PDB entry 7K58 | electron microscopy, 4.00 A resolution | chains B and E of the 17 polymer chains in the assembly

# Chain B
Protein: Outer arm dynein beta heavy chain
From: Tetrahymena thermophila
UniProt: I7M9J2 (I7M9J2_TETTS); numbering as in UniProt (aligned over 1-4588)
Sequence (4588 residues; numbered 1 to 4588; the number before each row is that of its first residue):
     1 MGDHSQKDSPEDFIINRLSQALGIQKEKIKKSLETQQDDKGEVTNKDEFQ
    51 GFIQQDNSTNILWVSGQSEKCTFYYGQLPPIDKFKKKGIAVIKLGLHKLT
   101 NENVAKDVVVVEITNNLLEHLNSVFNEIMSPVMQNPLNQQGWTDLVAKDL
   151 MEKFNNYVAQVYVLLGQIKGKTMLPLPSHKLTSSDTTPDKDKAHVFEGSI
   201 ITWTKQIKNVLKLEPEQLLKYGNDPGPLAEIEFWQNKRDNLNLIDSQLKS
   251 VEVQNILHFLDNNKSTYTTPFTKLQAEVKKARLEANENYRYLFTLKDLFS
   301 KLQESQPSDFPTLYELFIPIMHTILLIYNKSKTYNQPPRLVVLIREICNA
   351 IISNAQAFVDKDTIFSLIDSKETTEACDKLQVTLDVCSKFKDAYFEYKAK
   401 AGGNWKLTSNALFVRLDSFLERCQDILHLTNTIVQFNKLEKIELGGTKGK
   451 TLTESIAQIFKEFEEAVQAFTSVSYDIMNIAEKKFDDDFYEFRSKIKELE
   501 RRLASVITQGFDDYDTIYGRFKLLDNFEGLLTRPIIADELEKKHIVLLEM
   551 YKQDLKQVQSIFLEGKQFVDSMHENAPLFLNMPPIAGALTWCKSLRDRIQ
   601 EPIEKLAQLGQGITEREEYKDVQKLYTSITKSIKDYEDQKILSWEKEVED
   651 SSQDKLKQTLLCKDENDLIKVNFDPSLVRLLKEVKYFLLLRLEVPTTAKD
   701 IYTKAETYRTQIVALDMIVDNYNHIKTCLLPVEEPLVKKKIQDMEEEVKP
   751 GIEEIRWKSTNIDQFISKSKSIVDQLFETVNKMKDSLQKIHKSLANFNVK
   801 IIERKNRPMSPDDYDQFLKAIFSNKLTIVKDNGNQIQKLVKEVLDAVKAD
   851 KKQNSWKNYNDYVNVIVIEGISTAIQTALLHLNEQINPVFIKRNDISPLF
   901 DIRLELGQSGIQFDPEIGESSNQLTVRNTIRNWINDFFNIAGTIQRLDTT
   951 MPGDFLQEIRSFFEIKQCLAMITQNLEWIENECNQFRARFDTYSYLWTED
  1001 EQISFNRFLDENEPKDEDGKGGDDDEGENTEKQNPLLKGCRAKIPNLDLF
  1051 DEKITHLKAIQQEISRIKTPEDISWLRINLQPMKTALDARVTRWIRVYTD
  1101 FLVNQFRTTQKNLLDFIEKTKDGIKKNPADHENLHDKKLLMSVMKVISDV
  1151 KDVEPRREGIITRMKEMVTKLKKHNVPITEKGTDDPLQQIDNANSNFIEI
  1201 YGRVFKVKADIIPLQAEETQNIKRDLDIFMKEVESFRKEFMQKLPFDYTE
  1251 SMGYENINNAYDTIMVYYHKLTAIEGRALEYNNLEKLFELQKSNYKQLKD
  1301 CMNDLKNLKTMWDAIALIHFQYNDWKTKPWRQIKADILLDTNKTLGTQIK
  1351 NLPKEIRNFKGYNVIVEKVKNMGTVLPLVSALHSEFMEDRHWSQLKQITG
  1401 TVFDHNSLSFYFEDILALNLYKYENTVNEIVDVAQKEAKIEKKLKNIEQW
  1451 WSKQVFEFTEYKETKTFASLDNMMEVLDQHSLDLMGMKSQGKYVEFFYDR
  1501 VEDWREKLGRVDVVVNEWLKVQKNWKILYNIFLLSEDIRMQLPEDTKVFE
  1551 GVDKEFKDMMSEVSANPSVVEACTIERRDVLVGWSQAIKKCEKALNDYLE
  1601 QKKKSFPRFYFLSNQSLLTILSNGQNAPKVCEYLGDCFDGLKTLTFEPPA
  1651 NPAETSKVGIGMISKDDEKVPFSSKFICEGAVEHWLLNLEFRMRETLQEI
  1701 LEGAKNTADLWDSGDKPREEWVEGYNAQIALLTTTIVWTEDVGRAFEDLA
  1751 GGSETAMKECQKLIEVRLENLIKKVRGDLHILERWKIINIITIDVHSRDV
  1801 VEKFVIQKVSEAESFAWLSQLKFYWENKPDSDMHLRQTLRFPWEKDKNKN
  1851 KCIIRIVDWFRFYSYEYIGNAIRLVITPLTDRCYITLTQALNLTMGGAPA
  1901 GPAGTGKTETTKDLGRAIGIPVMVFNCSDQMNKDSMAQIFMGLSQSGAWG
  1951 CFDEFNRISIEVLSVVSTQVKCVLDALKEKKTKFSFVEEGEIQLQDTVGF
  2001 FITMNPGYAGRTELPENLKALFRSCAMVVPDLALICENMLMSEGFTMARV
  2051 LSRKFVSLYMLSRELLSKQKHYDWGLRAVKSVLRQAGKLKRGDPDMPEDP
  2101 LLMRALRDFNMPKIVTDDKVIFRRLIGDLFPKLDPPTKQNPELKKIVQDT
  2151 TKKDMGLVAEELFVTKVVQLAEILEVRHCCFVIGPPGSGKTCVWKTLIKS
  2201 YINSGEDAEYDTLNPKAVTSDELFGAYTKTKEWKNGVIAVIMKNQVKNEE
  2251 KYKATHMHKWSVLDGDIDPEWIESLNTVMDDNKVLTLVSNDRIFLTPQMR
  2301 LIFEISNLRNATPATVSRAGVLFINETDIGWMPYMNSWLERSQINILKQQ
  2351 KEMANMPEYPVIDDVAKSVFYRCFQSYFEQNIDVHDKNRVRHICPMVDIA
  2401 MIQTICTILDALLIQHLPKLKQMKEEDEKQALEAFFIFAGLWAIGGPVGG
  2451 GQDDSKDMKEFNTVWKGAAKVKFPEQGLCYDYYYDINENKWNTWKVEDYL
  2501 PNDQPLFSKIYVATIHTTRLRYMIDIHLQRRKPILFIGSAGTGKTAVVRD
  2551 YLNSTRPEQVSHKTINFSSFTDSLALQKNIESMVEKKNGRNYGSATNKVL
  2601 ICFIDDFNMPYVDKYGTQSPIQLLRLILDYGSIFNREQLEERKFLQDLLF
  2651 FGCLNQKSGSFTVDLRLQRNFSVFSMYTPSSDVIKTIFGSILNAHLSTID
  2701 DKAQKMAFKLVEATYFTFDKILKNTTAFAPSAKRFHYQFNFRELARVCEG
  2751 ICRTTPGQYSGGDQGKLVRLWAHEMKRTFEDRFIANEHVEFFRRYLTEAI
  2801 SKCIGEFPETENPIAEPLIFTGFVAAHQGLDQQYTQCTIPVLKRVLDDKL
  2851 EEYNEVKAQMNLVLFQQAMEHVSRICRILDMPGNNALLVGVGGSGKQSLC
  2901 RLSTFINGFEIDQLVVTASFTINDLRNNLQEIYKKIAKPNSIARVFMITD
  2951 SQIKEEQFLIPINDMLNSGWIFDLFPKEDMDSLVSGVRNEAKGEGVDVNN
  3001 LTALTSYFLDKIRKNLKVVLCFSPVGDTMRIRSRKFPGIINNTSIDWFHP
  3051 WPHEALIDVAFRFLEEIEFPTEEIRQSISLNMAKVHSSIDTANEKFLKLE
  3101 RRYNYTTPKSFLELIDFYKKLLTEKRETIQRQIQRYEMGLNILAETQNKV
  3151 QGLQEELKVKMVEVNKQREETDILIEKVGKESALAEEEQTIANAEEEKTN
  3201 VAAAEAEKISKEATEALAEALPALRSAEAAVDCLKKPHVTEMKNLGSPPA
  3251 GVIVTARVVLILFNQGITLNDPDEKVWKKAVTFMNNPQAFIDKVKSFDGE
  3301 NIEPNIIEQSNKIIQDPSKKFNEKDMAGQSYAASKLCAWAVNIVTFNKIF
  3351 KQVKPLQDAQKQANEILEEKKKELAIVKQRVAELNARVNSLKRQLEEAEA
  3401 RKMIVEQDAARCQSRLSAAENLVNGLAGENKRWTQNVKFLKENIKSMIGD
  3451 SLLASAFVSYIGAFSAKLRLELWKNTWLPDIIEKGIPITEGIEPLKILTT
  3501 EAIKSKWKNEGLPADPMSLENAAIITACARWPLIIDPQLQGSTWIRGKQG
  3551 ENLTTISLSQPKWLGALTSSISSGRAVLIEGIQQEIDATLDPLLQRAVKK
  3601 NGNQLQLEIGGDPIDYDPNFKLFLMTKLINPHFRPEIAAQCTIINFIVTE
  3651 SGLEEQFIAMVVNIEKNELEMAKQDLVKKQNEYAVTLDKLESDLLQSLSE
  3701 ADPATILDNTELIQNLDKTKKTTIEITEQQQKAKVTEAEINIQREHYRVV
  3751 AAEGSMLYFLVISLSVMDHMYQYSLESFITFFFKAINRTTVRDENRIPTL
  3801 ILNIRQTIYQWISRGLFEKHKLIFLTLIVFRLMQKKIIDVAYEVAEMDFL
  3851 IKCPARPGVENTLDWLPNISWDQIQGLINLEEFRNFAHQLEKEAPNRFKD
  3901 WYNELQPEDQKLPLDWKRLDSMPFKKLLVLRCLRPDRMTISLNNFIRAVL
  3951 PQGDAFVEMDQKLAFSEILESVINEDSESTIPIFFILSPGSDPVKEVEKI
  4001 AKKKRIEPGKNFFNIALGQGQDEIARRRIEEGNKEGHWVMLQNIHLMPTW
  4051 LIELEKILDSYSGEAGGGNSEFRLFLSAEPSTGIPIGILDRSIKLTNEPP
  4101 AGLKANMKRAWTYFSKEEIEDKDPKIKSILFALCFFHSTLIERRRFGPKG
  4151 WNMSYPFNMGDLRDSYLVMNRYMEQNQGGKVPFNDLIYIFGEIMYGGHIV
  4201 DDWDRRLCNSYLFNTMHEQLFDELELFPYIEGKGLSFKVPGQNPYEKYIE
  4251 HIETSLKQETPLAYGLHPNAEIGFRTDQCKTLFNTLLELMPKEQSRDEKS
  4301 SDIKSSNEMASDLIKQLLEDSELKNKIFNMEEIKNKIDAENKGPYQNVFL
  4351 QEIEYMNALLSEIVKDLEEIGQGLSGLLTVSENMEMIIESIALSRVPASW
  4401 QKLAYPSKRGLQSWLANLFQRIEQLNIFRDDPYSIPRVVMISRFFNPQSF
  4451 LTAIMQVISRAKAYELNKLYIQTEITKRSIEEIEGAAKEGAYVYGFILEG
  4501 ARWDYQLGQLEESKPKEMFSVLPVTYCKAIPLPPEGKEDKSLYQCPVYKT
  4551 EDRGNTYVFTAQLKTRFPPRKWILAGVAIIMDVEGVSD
Unresolved in the structure: 50-52, 79-80, 91, 112-116, 184-189, 261-263, 731-733, 1011-1045, 1244-1250, 4066-4067, 4298-4302
Ion coordination: Mg2+ site 1: Glu-2304 (together with ATP); Mg2+ site 2: Thr-2545 (together with ADP)
Ligand contacts:
  - ADP (adenosine-5'-diphosphate), molecule 1: Phe-2507, Ser-2508, Ile-2510, Tyr-2511, Val-2512, Ser-2539, Ala-2540, Gly-2541, Thr-2542, Gly-2543, Lys-2544, Thr-2545, Ala-2546, Ile-2687, Phe-2741, Arg-2742
  - ADP, molecule 2: Met-2860, Asn-2861, Leu-2862, Val-2863, Leu-2864, Phe-2865, Ala-2868, Val-2891, Gly-2892, Gly-2893, Ser-2894, Gly-2895, Lys-2896, Gln-2897, Ser-2898, Trp-3051, Val-3059, Phe-3063, Leu-3112
  - ATP: Leu-2157, Val-2158, Phe-2163, Pro-2185, Pro-2186, Gly-2187, Ser-2188, Gly-2189, Lys-2190, Thr-2191, Cys-2192, Glu-2304, Ile-2329, Pro-2333, Tyr-2334, Ser-2337, Gln-2343, Ile-2399, Gln-2403, Arg-2625, Asp-2629, Arg-2666, Arg-2669

# Chain E
Protein: Flagellar outer dynein arm intermediate protein, putative
From: Tetrahymena thermophila
UniProt: Q23FU1 (Q23FU1_TETTS); residue numbers follow UniProt; this construct covers 12-568
Sequence (557 residues; each row starts with the number of its first residue):
    12 KEFNNPINFQDTETRYGGIQNQVVNINQYVQRNPNFIDLDNIAELSEHSV
    62 NTERVKTGDRGMSHKEGGWPGNVDPNEAQETGRFKKRIEKDTSFPQAVKD
   112 LKEGVEKCIYQNNQIDLLEEYFEGETSEHVVENLSSKTLMLFKDEKEICK
   162 RSVSEISWHPEGPTKVAVSYAIMRFQQMPEKMPTQAYVWDLLNPNSPEIK
   212 LMSPSAVTNISYNQKIPDQIGGGCYNGLLAVWDGRKGENPIMISPVENSH
   262 YEPVTHFHWLMSKTGSECVTTSTDGKVMWWDTRKFEAGPVEKLNIIEGLG
   312 ENEEIIGGTALEYNVEAGPSKFLIGTESGSILTANKKLKKPVEITTRYGL
   362 DQGRHLGPVYSINRSNQNPKYFLSVGDWSCKIWVEDLKTPIIRTKYHGSY
   412 LSDGCWSPTRSGAFFLVRRDGWMDVWDYYYRQNEIAFSHKVSDSPLTCIK
   462 INQTGGAYHNSGKLCAIGDQDGTVTILELCDSLYTMQPKEKDIINEMFER
   512 EYRKEKNLETIKKQQELAKRQVQKDMGSQKEKWEKKKLEMIETAEASFHE
   562 NLAKNPV
Unresolved in the structure: 102-103

# How chain B and chain E interact
Contacting residue pairs (69; chain B residue first):
  Glu-315(B) / Leu-549(E)
  Pro-319(B) / Ile-552(E)  hydrophobic
  Pro-319(B) / Glu-553(E)
  Pro-319(B) / Glu-556(E)
  Leu-326(B) / His-560(E)
  Lys-441(B) / Asn-518(E)  hydrogen bond (backbone-side chain)
  Ile-442(B) / Asn-518(E)
  Glu-443(B) / Arg-514(E)  salt bridge
  Glu-443(B) / Lys-515(E)
  Glu-443(B) / Asn-518(E)
  Leu-444(B) / Lys-515(E)
  Gly-445(B) / Arg-511(E)  hydrogen bond (backbone-side chain)
  Gly-445(B) / Glu-512(E)
  Gly-446(B) / Arg-511(E)
  Thr-447(B) / Gln-443(E)  hydrogen bond (backbone-side chain)
  Thr-447(B) / Arg-511(E)
  Gly-449(B) / Arg-511(E)
  Lys-450(B) / Glu-507(E)  salt bridge
  Lys-450(B) / Arg-511(E)
  Thr-453(B) / Arg-511(E)
  Asp-515(B) / Asn-444(E)
  Tyr-518(B) / Arg-404(E)
  Tyr-518(B) / Tyr-407(E)  hydrogen bond
  Lys-522(B) / Gln-363(E)
  Asp-525(B) / Ile-522(E)
  Asn-526(B) / Lys-515(E)
  Asn-526(B) / Leu-519(E)
  Asn-526(B) / Ile-522(E)
  Glu-528(B) / Gln-526(E)  hydrogen bond
  Met-572(B) / Gln-188(E)  hydrogen bond
  His-573(B) / Arg-185(E)
  Glu-574(B) / Arg-185(E)  salt bridge
  Glu-574(B) / Gln-481(E)
  Asn-575(B) / Arg-430(E)
  Asn-575(B) / Pro-456(E)
  Asn-575(B) / Gln-481(E)
  Pro-577(B) / Tyr-411(E)
  Leu-578(B) / Arg-430(E)
  Phe-579(B) / Pro-369(E)
  Phe-579(B) / Tyr-371(E)  hydrogen bond (backbone-side chain)
  Phe-579(B) / Arg-430(E)
  Leu-580(B) / Met-184(E)
  Leu-580(B) / Tyr-371(E)
  Asn-581(B) / Met-184(E)  hydrogen bond (backbone-backbone)
  Asn-581(B) / Pro-264(E)
  Asn-581(B) / Thr-284(E)
  Met-582(B) / Phe-186(E)
  Trp-591(B) / Tyr-411(E)  hydrogen bond
  Ser-594(B) / Leu-367(E)
  Ser-594(B) / Trp-389(E)
  Leu-595(B) / Trp-389(E)  hydrophobic
  Arg-598(B) / Leu-367(E)
  Arg-598(B) / Tyr-407(E)
  Glu-601(B) / Leu-367(E)
  Pro-675(B) / Gln-187(E)  hydrogen bond (backbone-side chain)
  Arg-679(B) / Phe-186(E)
  Arg-679(B) / Gln-187(E)
  Lys-682(B) / Phe-186(E)
  Lys-682(B) / Glu-263(E)
  Lys-685(B) / Glu-263(E)  salt bridge
  Lys-685(B) / Thr-284(E)  hydrogen bond (side chain-backbone)
  Tyr-686(B) / Thr-284(E)
  Tyr-686(B) / Glu-338(E)  hydrogen bond
  Arg-691(B) / Glu-315(E)  salt bridge
  Glu-706(B) / Tyr-262(E)  hydrogen bond
  Arg-709(B) / Tyr-262(E)
  Arg-709(B) / Glu-263(E)
  Val-713(B) / Glu-258(E)
  Met-717(B) / Glu-258(E)
Other interface residues (no listed pair), chain B (56 interface residues in all): Phe-293, Ile-318, His-322, Thr-323, Lys-448, Asp-513, Ala-576, Pro-583, Ser-676, Val-678, Leu-689, Thr-710
Other interface residues (no listed pair), chain E (44 interface residues in all): Cys-160, Ile-317, Gly-368, Thr-521, Leu-563

# Overview
56 residues of chain B and 44 residues of chain E are in contact, with 13 hydrogen bonds and 5 salt bridges.
Polar pairs include Glu-443(B)/Arg-514(E), Lys-450(B)/Glu-507(E) and Glu-574(B)/Arg-185(E). Ligands of chain
B: ATP and ADP.
Here chain B is Outer arm dynein beta heavy chain and chain E is Flagellar outer dynein arm intermediate
protein, putative, both from Tetrahymena thermophila. Entry 7K58 (Structure of outer-arm dyneins bound to
microtubule with microtubule binding state 1(MTBS-1)) was determined by electron microscopy together with
7K5B, 7KEK, 7MWG and 7N32 from the same study.
